Entry 8ZNO (electron microscopy, 3.02 A resolution); this record covers chains B and R of the 20 polymer chains in the assembly.

Chain B:
Molecule: Mitochondrial-processing peptidase subunit beta
Organism: Arachis hypogaea
Reference sequence: A0A445CDV5 (A0A445CDV5_ARAHY); numbering as in UniProt (aligned over 44-530)
Sequence (487 residues; each row starts with the number of its first residue):
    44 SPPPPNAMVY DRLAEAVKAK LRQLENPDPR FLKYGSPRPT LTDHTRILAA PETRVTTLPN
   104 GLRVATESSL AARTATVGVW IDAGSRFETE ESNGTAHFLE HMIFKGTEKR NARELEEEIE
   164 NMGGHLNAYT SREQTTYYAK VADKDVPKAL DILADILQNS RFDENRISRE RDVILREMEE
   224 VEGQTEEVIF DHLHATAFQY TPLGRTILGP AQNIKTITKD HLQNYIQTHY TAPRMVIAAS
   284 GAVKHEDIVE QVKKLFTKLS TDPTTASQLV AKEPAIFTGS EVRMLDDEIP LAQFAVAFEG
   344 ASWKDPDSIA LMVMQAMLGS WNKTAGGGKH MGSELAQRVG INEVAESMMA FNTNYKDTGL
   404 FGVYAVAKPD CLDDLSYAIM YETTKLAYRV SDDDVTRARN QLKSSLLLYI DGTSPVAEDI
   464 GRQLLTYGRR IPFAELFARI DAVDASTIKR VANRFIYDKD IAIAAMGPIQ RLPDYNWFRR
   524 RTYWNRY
Metal / ion sites: Zn2+ near His-140 (its only coordinating residue here)

Chain R:
Molecule: Cytochrome b-c1 complex subunit 7
Organism: Arachis hypogaea
Reference sequence: A0A445CVZ9 (A0A445CVZ9_ARAHY); numbering as in UniProt (aligned over 7-123)
Sequence (117 residues; each row starts with the number of its first residue):
     7 QSFIDPKKNW FAAQHMKAIS KRLRRFGLRY DDLYDPYYDL DVKEALNRLP KEVVDARHQR
    67 LKRAMDLSMK HEYLPEDLQA MQTPFRGYLQ EMLALVKREK AERESLGGLP LYQRTIP
Small-molecule neighbours: 1,2-Distearoyl-sn-glycerophosphoethanolamine (3PE): Phe-17, Gln-20, His-21, Ala-24, Lys-27, Arg-28

How chain B and chain R interact:
Residue-residue contacts (29; chain B residue first):
  Ser-44(B) / Ala-86(R)
  Pro-45(B) / Ala-86(R)
  Pro-45(B) / Gln-88(R)
  Pro-45(B) / Thr-89(R)
  Pro-46(B) / Arg-92(R)  hydrogen bond (backbone-side chain)
  Pro-48(B) / Arg-92(R)
  Tyr-53(B) / Val-59(R)
  Tyr-53(B) / Ala-62(R)  hydrophobic
  Asp-54(B) / Arg-35(R)  salt bridge
  Asp-54(B) / Arg-92(R)  salt bridge
  Leu-56(B) / Glu-58(R)
  Val-60(B) / Pro-56(R)
  Val-60(B) / Met-98(R)  hydrophobic
  Lys-61(B) / Gly-93(R)
  Lys-61(B) / Glu-97(R)
  Leu-64(B) / Met-98(R)  hydrophobic
  Leu-64(B) / Leu-101(R)  hydrophobic
  Leu-67(B) / Leu-101(R)  hydrophobic
  Pro-80(B) / Leu-112(R)  hydrophobic
  Arg-81(B) / Ser-111(R)
  Lys-372(B) / Arg-109(R)  hydrogen bond (backbone-side chain)
  Lys-372(B) / Leu-117(R)
  His-373(B) / Arg-109(R)  hydrogen bond
  Glu-377(B) / Leu-115(R)
  Gln-380(B) / Arg-109(R)  hydrogen bond
  Gln-380(B) / Gly-114(R)
  Gln-380(B) / Leu-115(R)
  Arg-381(B) / Leu-115(R)
  Ile-384(B) / Leu-117(R)  hydrophobic
Other interface residues (no listed pair), chain B (21 interface residues in all): Pro-47, Ala-57
Other interface residues (no listed pair), chain R (22 interface residues in all): Met-87, Arg-104, Pro-116

In short:
21 residues of chain B and 22 residues of chain R are in contact; the contacts include 4 hydrogen bonds and 2
salt bridges. Polar pairs include Asp-54(B)/Arg-35(R), Asp-54(B)/Arg-92(R) and Pro-46(B)/Arg-92(R). Bound to
chain R: 1,2-Distearoyl-sn-glycerophosphoethanolamine.
Chain B is Mitochondrial-processing peptidase subunit beta and chain R is Cytochrome b-c1 complex subunit 7,
both from Arachis hypogaea; the structure, Cryo-EM structure of Arachis hypogaea bc1 complex, was determined
by electron microscopy.
